Entry 4JPN (X-ray diffraction, 2.10 A resolution); this record covers chains G and H of the 10 polymer chains in the assembly.

[Chain G (and H)]
Protein: Minor spike protein H
Source organism: Enterobacteria phage phiX174
Notes: fragment: coiled coil domain; chain H of this document is another copy of the same molecule, construct and numbering; everything in this record applies to it too
UniProtKB: P03646 (H_BPPHX); residue numbers follow UniProt; this construct covers 143-221
Sequence (79 residues; each row starts with the number of its first residue):
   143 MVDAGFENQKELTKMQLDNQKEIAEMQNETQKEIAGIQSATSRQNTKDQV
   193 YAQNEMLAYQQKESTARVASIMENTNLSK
Not modelled in the structure: 143, 219-221 (chain H: 143-144, 219-221)

[How chain G and chain H interact]
Pairs across the interface - 63 pairs, chain G then chain H:
  Asp145(G) - Asn150(H)
  Phe148(G) - Asn150(H)
  Phe148(G) - Glu153(H)
  Phe148(G) - Leu154(H)  hydrophobic
  Gln151(G) - Leu154(H)
  Lys152(G) - Glu153(H)  salt bridge
  Lys152(G) - Leu154(H)
  Lys152(G) - Met157(H)
  Thr155(G) - Leu154(H)
  Thr155(G) - Gln158(H)
  Leu159(G) - Met157(H)
  Leu159(G) - Gln158(H)
  Leu159(G) - Asn161(H)  hydrogen bond (backbone-side chain)
  Gln162(G) - Asn161(H)
  Gln162(G) - Ile165(H)
  Lys163(G) - Asn161(H)
  Lys163(G) - Glu164(H)  salt bridge
  Lys163(G) - Ile165(H)
  Lys163(G) - Met168(H)
  Ala166(G) - Ile165(H)  hydrophobic
  Glu167(G) - Met168(H)
  Asn170(G) - Met168(H)
  Asn170(G) - Gln169(H)
  Asn170(G) - Thr172(H)  hydrogen bond
  Gln173(G) - Thr172(H)
  Gln173(G) - Ile176(H)
  Lys174(G) - Thr172(H)
  Lys174(G) - Glu175(H)  salt bridge
  Ala177(G) - Ile176(H)  hydrophobic
  Ser181(G) - Ile179(H)
  Ser181(G) - Thr183(H)  hydrogen bond
  Ser184(G) - Thr183(H)
  Ser184(G) - Asn187(H)  hydrogen bond
  Arg185(G) - Gln186(H)
  Arg185(G) - Asn187(H)  hydrogen bond
  Arg185(G) - Asp190(H)  salt bridge
  Thr188(G) - Asn187(H)  hydrogen bond
  Thr188(G) - Asp190(H)
  Val192(G) - Asp190(H)
  Val192(G) - Gln191(H)
  Gln195(G) - Gln191(H)
  Gln195(G) - Ala194(H)
  Asn196(G) - Tyr193(H)
  Asn196(G) - Ala194(H)
  Leu199(G) - Tyr193(H)  hydrophobic
  Leu199(G) - Ala194(H)
  Leu199(G) - Glu197(H)
  Leu199(G) - Met198(H)  hydrophobic
  Gln202(G) - Met198(H)
  Gln203(G) - Glu197(H)  hydrogen bond (side chain-backbone)
  Gln203(G) - Met198(H)
  Gln203(G) - Tyr201(H)
  Ser206(G) - Tyr201(H)
  Ser206(G) - Glu205(H)  hydrogen bond
  Thr207(G) - Tyr201(H)
  Arg209(G) - Glu205(H)  salt bridge
  Val210(G) - Glu205(H)
  Ile213(G) - Ala208(H)
  Ile213(G) - Arg209(H)
  Ile213(G) - Ser212(H)
  Thr217(G) - Ser212(H)
  Thr217(G) - Glu215(H)
  Asn218(G) - Glu215(H)  hydrogen bond
Other interface residues (no listed pair), chain G (33 interface residues in all): Lys156, Lys189
Other interface residues (no listed pair), chain H (30 interface residues in all): Lys204

[In short]
The interface between chain G and chain H involves 33 residues on one side and 30 on the other; the contacts
include 9 hydrogen bonds and 5 salt bridges. Polar pairs include Lys152(G)-Glu153(H), Lys163(G)-Glu164(H) and
Lys174(G)-Glu175(H).
Both chains are Minor spike protein H (Enterobacteria phage phiX174). Entry 4JPN (Bacteriophage phiX174 H
protein residues 143-221) was determined by X-ray diffraction together with 4JPP from the same study.
